4MC8 - chain A; structure by X-ray diffraction, 1.90 A resolution.

[Chain A]
Protein: Putative sesquiterpene cyclase
Organism: Kitasatospora setae
Notes: EC 4.2.3.-
UniProt: E4MYY0 (E4MYY0_KITSK); residue numbers follow UniProt; this construct covers 1-338
Sequence (346 residues; row label = number of the first residue in the row):
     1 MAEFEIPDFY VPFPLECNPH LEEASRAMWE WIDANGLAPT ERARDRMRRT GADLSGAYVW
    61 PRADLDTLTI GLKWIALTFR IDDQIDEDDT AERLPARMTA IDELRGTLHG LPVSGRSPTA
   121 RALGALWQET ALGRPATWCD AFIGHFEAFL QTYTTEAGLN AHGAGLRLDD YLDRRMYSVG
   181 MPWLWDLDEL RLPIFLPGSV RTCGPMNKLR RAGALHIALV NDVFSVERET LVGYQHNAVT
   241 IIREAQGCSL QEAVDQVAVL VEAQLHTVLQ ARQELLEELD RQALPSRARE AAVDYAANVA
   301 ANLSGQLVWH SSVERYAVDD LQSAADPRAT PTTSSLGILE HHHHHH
Not modelled in the structure: 1-2, 89-94, 161-165, 230-234, 315-346
Construct notes: expression tag (339-346)
UniProt features mapped onto this chain:
  - motif: Asp82 to Glu87 (DDXXXE motif), Asn221 to Glu229 (NXXXSXXXE motif)
  - binding site (Mg(2+)): Asp82, Glu87, Asn221, Ser225, Glu229
  - binding site (substrate): Arg175, Arg228
  - site: Phe149 (Important for the cation stabilization at C-11)

[Summary]
UniProt lists 5 Mg2+-binding residues and substrate-binding residues Arg175 and Arg228.
Chain A is Putative sesquiterpene cyclase (Kitasatospora setae); the structure, Hedycaryol synthase in complex
with HEPES, was determined by X-ray diffraction together with 4MC0 and 4MC3 from the same study.
